Entry 7P33 (X-ray diffraction, 2.79 A resolution); this record covers chains A and G.

== Chain A ==
Protein: Apoptosis regulator BHRF1
From: Epstein-Barr virus (strain B95-8)
Reference sequence: P03182 (EAR_EBVB9); numbering as in UniProt (aligned over 1-160)
Sequence (173 residues; row label = number of the first residue in the row; numbers below 1 keep their minus sign (Met-12 is residue -12)):
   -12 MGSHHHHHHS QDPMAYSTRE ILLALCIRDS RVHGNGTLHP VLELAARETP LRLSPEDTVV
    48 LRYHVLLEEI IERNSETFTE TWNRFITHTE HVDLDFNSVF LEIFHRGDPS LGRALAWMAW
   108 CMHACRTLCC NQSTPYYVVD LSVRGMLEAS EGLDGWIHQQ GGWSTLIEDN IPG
Not modelled in the structure: -12 to 1, 36, 157-160
Construct notes: initiating methionine (-12); expression tag (-11 to 0)
Curated features (UniProtKB/Swiss-Prot):
  - region: Met1 to Arg18 (Interaction with host VRK2)
  - motif: Glu89 to Met109 (BH1), Gly142 to Asn157 (BH2)
  - glycosylation (N-linked (GlcNAc...) asparagine): Asn22, Asn118

== Chain G ==
Protein: BH3-interacting domain death agonist p15
Reference sequence: P55957 (BID_HUMAN); residues 76-109 here = UniProt positions 76-109
Sequence (34 residues; row label = number of the first residue in the row):
    76 SESQEDIIRN IARHLAQVGD SMDRSIPPGL VNGL
Not modelled in the structure: 107-109

== Interface between chain A and chain G ==
Residue-residue contacts (32; chain A residue first):
  Ile57(A) - Met97(G)  hydrophobic
  Asn61(A) - Val93(G)
  Phe65(A) - Leu90(G)  hydrophobic
  Thr68(A) - Ile86(G)
  Thr68(A) - His89(G)
  Arg71(A) - Ile82(G)
  Phe72(A) - Ile83(G)  hydrophobic
  Phe72(A) - Ile86(G)  hydrophobic
  His75(A) - Gln79(G)
  His75(A) - Ile82(G)
  Thr76(A) - Gln79(G)
  Asp82(A) - Gln79(G)  hydrogen bond
  Asp82(A) - Ile83(G)
  Ser85(A) - Ile83(G)
  Val86(A) - Ile83(G)  hydrophobic
  Val86(A) - Ala87(G)
  Glu89(A) - Arg84(G)  salt bridge
  Glu89(A) - Ala87(G)
  Glu89(A) - Arg88(G)  salt bridge
  Ile90(A) - Ala87(G)
  Ile90(A) - Leu90(G)  hydrophobic
  Ser97(A) - Asp98(G)
  Leu98(A) - Asp98(G)  hydrogen bond (backbone-side chain)
  Leu98(A) - Ile101(G)  hydrophobic
  Gly99(A) - Gly94(G)
  Gly99(A) - Asp98(G)  hydrogen bond (backbone-side chain)
  Arg100(A) - Ala91(G)
  Arg100(A) - Gly94(G)
  Arg100(A) - Asp95(G)  salt bridge
  Leu102(A) - Met97(G)  hydrophobic
  Ala103(A) - Gly94(G)
  Trp107(A) - Leu90(G)
The authors on this interface:
  - residue pairs: Phe72(A)-Ile83(G), Glu89(A)-Arg88(G), Gly99(A)-Asp98(G) (hydrogen bond), Arg100(A)-Asp95(G) (salt bridge), Arg84(G)-Glu89(A) (hydrogen bond)
  - interface residues, chain G: Ile86(G), Leu90(G), Val93(G), Met97(G)

== Summary ==
20 residues of chain A and 16 residues of chain G are in contact, with 3 hydrogen bonds and 3 salt bridges.
Polar contacts include Glu89(A)-Arg84(G), Glu89(A)-Arg88(G) and Arg100(A)-Asp95(G). The paper describes
contacts between Phe72(A) and Ile83(G) and Glu89(A) and Arg88(G); hydrogen bonds between Gly99(A) and Asp98(G)
and Arg84(G) and Glu89(A); a salt bridge between Arg100(A) and Asp95(G). The paper reports interface residues
Ile86(G), Leu90(G) and Val93(G) among others.
Here chain A is Apoptosis regulator BHRF1 (Epstein-Barr virus (strain B95-8)) and chain G is BH3-interacting
domain death agonist p15. Entry 7P33 (Epstein-Barr virus encoded Bcl-2 homolog BHRF-1 in complex with Bid BH3
peptide) was determined by X-ray diffraction (same publication as 7P9W).
